PDB entry 9B8C | electron microscopy, 3.30 A resolution | chains H and L of the 14 polymer chains in the assembly

== Chain H ==
Molecule: RM018 fragment antigen binding heavy chain
From: Macaca mulatta
Sequence (134 residues; row label = number of the first residue in the row; a row labelled like 82A-82C holds insertion residues (82A, then the next letters in order)):
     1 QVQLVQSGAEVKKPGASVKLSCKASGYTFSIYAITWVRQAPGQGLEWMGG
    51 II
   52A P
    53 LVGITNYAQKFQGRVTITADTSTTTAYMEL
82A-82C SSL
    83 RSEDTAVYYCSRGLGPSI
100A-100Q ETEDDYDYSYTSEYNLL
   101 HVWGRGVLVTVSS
Disordered / not traced: 1, 110-113
Modified residues: Tyr-100H (O-sulfo-L-tyrosine; TYS)
Disulfides: Cys-22/Cys-92

== Chain L ==
Molecule: RM018 fragment antigen binding light chain
From: Macaca mulatta
Sequence (216 residues; row label = number of the first residue in the row; note: 1 number in that range is skipped by the numbering (no residue carries it; nothing is unmodelled there); a row labelled like 27A-27C holds insertion residues (27A, then the next letters in order)):
     1 QAALTQPRS
    11 VSESPGQSVTFSCTGTS
27A-27C SDI
    28 GGYNYVSWFQQHPETAPKLMIYEVSKRPSGVSDRFSGSKSGNTASLTISG
    78 LQAEDEADYYCSSYADSN
   95A T
    96 LVFGGGTRLTVLGQPKAAPSVTLFPPSSEELQANKATLVCLISDFYPGAV
   146 TVAWKADSSPVKAGVETTTPSKQSNNKYAASSYLSLTPEQWKSHRSYSCQ
   196 VTHEGSTVEKTVAPTECS
Disordered / not traced: 1-3, 107-213
Disulfides: Cys-23/Cys-88

== Interface between chain H and chain L ==
Contacting residue pairs (22):
  Gln-39(H) / Gln-38(L)  hydrogen bond
  Gln-39(H) / Tyr-87(L)
  Gly-44(H) / Tyr-87(L)
  Leu-45(H) / Phe-98(L)
  Trp-47(H) / Thr-95A(L)
  Trp-47(H) / Leu-96(L)
  Trp-47(H) / Phe-98(L)
  Gln-61(H) / Ser-94(L)
  Gln-61(H) / Thr-95A(L)
  Tyr-91(H) / Gln-38(L)
  Leu-96(H) / Tyr-49(L)
  Tyr-100N(H) / Tyr-32(L)
  Asn-100O(H) / Leu-46(L)
  Asn-100O(H) / Tyr-49(L)
  Leu-100Q(H) / Phe-36(L)
  Leu-100Q(H) / Leu-46(L)
  Leu-100Q(H) / Phe-98(L)  hydrophobic
  His-101(H) / Leu-46(L)
  Trp-103(H) / Phe-36(L)  hydrophobic
  Trp-103(H) / Ala-43(L)
  Trp-103(H) / Pro-44(L)
  Gly-104(H) / Ala-43(L)
Other interface residues (no listed pair), chain H (19 interface residues in all): Val-37, Gly-42, Gln-43, Glu-46, Ala-60, Arg-105
Other interface residues (no listed pair), chain L (21 interface residues in all): Arg-8, Ser-34, Thr-42, Glu-50, Pro-55, Asp-93, Asn-95, Gly-99, Gly-100

== Summary ==
19 residues of chain H face 21 of chain L across their interface; the contacts include 1 hydrogen bond. Its
one hydrogen-bonded contact is Gln-39(H)/Gln-38(L).
Chain H is RM018 fragment antigen binding heavy chain and chain L is RM018 fragment antigen binding light
chain, both from Macaca mulatta; the structure, RM018 Fab in complex with Apex GT 6.2 trimer and RM20A3 Fab,
was determined by electron microscopy together with 9MPX, 9MQG, 9B8B, 9MPB and 9MPC from the same study.
